PDB entry 3J2W | electron microscopy, 5.00 A resolution (low resolution: residue-level contacts below are approximate; hydrogen-bond / salt-bridge calls are withheld) | chains D and P of the 20 polymer chains in the assembly

[Chain D]
Molecule: Glycoprotein E1
Organism: Chikungunya virus
UniProt: Q1H8W5 (Q1H8W5_CHIKV); residues 3001-3393 here correspond to UniProt positions 810-1202 (UniProt number = residue number - 2191)
Amino-acid sequence (393 residues; row label = number of the first residue in the row):
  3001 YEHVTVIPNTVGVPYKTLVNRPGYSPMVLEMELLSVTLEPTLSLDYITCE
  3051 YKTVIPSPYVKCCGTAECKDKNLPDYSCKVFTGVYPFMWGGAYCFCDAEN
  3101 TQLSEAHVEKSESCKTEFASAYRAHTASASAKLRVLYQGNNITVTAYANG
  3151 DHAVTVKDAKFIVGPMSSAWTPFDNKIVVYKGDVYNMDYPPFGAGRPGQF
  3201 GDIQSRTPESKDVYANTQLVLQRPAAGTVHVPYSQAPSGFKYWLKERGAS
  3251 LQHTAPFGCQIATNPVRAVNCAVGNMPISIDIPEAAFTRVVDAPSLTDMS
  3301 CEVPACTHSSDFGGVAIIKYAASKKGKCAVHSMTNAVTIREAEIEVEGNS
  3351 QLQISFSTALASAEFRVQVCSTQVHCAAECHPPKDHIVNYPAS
Disulfides: Cys3049-Cys3114, Cys3062-Cys3094, Cys3063-Cys3096, Cys3068-Cys3078, Cys3259-Cys3271, Cys3306-Cys3380, Cys3328-Cys3370

[Chain P]
Molecule: Glycoprotein E2
Organism: Chikungunya virus
UniProt: Q1H8W5 (Q1H8W5_CHIKV); residues 3507-3842 here correspond to UniProt positions 332-667 (UniProt number = residue number - 3175)
Amino-acid sequence (336 residues; row label = number of the first residue in the row):
  3507 NVYKATRPYLAHCPDCGEGHSCHSPVALERIRNEATDGTLKIQVSLQIGI
  3557 KTDDSHDWTKLRYMDNHMPADAERAGLFVRTSAPCTITGTMGHFILARCP
  3607 KGETLTVGFTDSRKISHSCTHPFHHDPPVIGREKFHSRPQHGKELPCSTY
  3657 VQSTAATTEEIEVHMPPDTPDRTLMSQQSGNVKITVNGQTVRYKCNCGGS
  3707 NEGLTTTDKVINNCKVDQCHAAVTNHKKWQYNSPLVPRNAELGDRKGKIH
  3757 IPFPLANVTCRVPKARNPTVTYGKNQVIMLLYPDHPTLLSYRNMGEEPNY
  3807 QEEWVMHKKEVVLTVPTEGLEVTWGNNEPYKYWPQM
Differences from the reference sequence: conflict Met3842 (Leu667 in Q1H8W5)
Disulfides: Cys3519-Cys3625, Cys3522-Cys3528, Cys3591-Cys3605, Cys3653-Cys3766, Cys3701-Cys3725, Cys3703-Cys3720

[Interface between chain D and chain P]
Contacting residue pairs (86):
  Glu3050(D) - Glu3540(P)
  Ile3055(D) - Pro3740(P)
  Pro3056(D) - Asn3738(P)
  Pro3056(D) - Ser3739(P)
  Pro3056(D) - Pro3740(P)
  Pro3056(D) - Arg3744(P)
  Ser3057(D) - His3670(P)
  Ser3057(D) - Asn3738(P)
  Ser3057(D) - Ser3739(P)
  Ser3057(D) - Pro3740(P)
  Ser3057(D) - Val3742(P)
  Ser3057(D) - Pro3743(P)
  Ser3057(D) - Arg3744(P)
  Pro3058(D) - Pro3740(P)
  Pro3058(D) - Leu3741(P)
  Pro3058(D) - Val3742(P)
  Pro3058(D) - Pro3743(P)
  Pro3058(D) - Arg3744(P)
  Tyr3059(D) - Arg3744(P)
  Tyr3059(D) - Ala3746(P)
  Val3060(D) - Pro3743(P)
  Met3088(D) - Asp3674(P)
  Met3088(D) - Thr3675(P)
  Met3088(D) - Pro3676(P)
  Trp3089(D) - Asn3572(P)
  Trp3089(D) - His3573(P)
  Trp3089(D) - Thr3675(P)
  Trp3089(D) - Pro3676(P)
  Trp3089(D) - Asp3677(P)
  Trp3089(D) - Val3729(P)
  Gly3090(D) - Thr3675(P)
  Gly3090(D) - Pro3676(P)
  Gly3090(D) - Asp3677(P)
  Gly3090(D) - Arg3678(P)
  Gly3091(D) - Pro3676(P)
  Gly3091(D) - Asp3677(P)
  Ala3092(D) - Pro3676(P)
  Ala3092(D) - His3726(P)
  Tyr3093(D) - Pro3673(P)
  Tyr3093(D) - Asp3674(P)
  Tyr3093(D) - Pro3676(P)
  Phe3095(D) - Lys3700(P)
  Glu3105(D) - Arg3744(P)
  Val3229(D) - Leu3741(P)
  His3230(D) - Leu3741(P)
  Val3231(D) - Pro3740(P)
  Val3231(D) - Leu3741(P)
  Gly3248(D) - Glu3808(P)
  Ala3249(D) - Tyr3806(P)
  Ala3249(D) - Glu3808(P)
  Gln3252(D) - Arg3798(P)
  His3253(D) - Arg3798(P)
  His3253(D) - Tyr3806(P)
  Thr3254(D) - Pro3804(P)
  Thr3254(D) - Tyr3806(P)
  Ala3255(D) - Arg3798(P)
  Ala3255(D) - Pro3804(P)
  Pro3256(D) - Gly3801(P)
  Pro3256(D) - Glu3802(P)
  Pro3256(D) - Pro3804(P)
  Phe3257(D) - Gly3801(P)
  Phe3257(D) - Glu3802(P)
  Cys3259(D) - Arg3798(P)
  Gln3260(D) - Arg3798(P)
  Gln3260(D) - Glu3827(P)
  Pro3383(D) - Met3842(P)
  Lys3384(D) - Met3842(P)
  Asp3385(D) - Gln3841(P)
  Asp3385(D) - Met3842(P)
  His3386(D) - Gln3841(P)
  His3386(D) - Met3842(P)
  Ile3387(D) - Gly3779(P)
  Ile3387(D) - Lys3780(P)
  Ile3387(D) - Asn3781(P)
  Ile3387(D) - Trp3839(P)
  Ile3387(D) - Pro3840(P)
  Ile3387(D) - Gln3841(P)
  Ile3387(D) - Met3842(P)
  Val3388(D) - Trp3839(P)
  Val3388(D) - Pro3840(P)
  Val3388(D) - Gln3841(P)
  Val3388(D) - Met3842(P)
  Asn3389(D) - Trp3839(P)
  Asn3389(D) - Gln3841(P)
  Tyr3390(D) - Trp3839(P)
  Tyr3390(D) - Gln3841(P)
Also at the interface, not in a pair above, chain D (46 interface residues in all): Lys3071, Cys3094, Glu3112, Thr3116, Glu3117, Lys3241, Leu3251, Gly3258, Ser3310, Pro3391
Also at the interface, not in a pair above, chain P (48 interface residues in all): Leu3516, Arg3536, Arg3538, Met3574, Ser3654, Asn3702, Tyr3737, Asp3750, Leu3761, Asn3763, Ser3796, Met3800, Glu3803

[Summary]
Chain D and chain P form an interface of 46 and 48 residues respectively.
Here chain D is Glycoprotein E1 and chain P is Glycoprotein E2, both from Chikungunya virus. Entry 3J2W
(Electron cryo-microscopy of Chikungunya virus) was determined by electron microscopy together with 3J2X and
3J30 from the same study.
